Entry 4QR3 (X-ray diffraction, 1.37 A resolution); this record covers chain A.

[Chain A]
Protein: Bromodomain-containing protein 4
Source organism: Homo sapiens
UniProt: O60885 (BRD4_HUMAN); residue numbers follow UniProt; this construct covers 44-166
Amino-acid sequence (125 residues; each row starts with the number of its first residue):
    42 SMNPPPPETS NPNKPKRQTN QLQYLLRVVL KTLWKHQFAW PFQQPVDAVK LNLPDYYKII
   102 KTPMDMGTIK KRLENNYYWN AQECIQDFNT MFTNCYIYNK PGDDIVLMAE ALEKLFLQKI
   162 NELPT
Differences from the reference sequence: expression tag (42-43)
Ligand contacts: BNJ (N-cyclopentyl-3-(2-oxo-2,3-dihydro-1,3-thiazol-4-yl)benzenesulfonamide): Trp81, Pro82, Phe83, Val87, Leu92, Leu94, Tyr97, Cys136, Tyr139, Asn140, Ile146
Swiss-Prot annotation at these positions:
  - site: Asn140 (Acetylated histone binding)
  - cross-link: Lys99 (Glycyl lysine isopeptide (Lys-Gly) (interchain with G-Cter in SUMO2))
  - natural variant: Asp145 (D145G: Found in a patient with a neurodevelopmental syndrome; uncertain significance)
  - mutagenesis: Asn140 (N140A: Abolishes binding to acetylated histones)

[Summary]
Chain A binds compound BNJ. Curated annotation (UniProt) lists one mutagenesis site.
Chain A is Bromodomain-containing protein 4 (Homo sapiens); the structure, Brd4 Bromodomain 1 complex with its
novel inhibitors, was determined by X-ray diffraction together with 4QR4 and 4QR5 from the same study.
